PDB entry 8QPB | electron microscopy, 3.70 A resolution | chains A and z of the 17 polymer chains in the assembly

Chain A:
Name: Pre-mRNA-processing-splicing factor 8
Organism: Homo sapiens
UniProt: Q6P2Q9 (PRP8_HUMAN); numbering as in UniProt (aligned over 1-2335)
Sequence (2335 residues; each row starts with the number of its first residue):
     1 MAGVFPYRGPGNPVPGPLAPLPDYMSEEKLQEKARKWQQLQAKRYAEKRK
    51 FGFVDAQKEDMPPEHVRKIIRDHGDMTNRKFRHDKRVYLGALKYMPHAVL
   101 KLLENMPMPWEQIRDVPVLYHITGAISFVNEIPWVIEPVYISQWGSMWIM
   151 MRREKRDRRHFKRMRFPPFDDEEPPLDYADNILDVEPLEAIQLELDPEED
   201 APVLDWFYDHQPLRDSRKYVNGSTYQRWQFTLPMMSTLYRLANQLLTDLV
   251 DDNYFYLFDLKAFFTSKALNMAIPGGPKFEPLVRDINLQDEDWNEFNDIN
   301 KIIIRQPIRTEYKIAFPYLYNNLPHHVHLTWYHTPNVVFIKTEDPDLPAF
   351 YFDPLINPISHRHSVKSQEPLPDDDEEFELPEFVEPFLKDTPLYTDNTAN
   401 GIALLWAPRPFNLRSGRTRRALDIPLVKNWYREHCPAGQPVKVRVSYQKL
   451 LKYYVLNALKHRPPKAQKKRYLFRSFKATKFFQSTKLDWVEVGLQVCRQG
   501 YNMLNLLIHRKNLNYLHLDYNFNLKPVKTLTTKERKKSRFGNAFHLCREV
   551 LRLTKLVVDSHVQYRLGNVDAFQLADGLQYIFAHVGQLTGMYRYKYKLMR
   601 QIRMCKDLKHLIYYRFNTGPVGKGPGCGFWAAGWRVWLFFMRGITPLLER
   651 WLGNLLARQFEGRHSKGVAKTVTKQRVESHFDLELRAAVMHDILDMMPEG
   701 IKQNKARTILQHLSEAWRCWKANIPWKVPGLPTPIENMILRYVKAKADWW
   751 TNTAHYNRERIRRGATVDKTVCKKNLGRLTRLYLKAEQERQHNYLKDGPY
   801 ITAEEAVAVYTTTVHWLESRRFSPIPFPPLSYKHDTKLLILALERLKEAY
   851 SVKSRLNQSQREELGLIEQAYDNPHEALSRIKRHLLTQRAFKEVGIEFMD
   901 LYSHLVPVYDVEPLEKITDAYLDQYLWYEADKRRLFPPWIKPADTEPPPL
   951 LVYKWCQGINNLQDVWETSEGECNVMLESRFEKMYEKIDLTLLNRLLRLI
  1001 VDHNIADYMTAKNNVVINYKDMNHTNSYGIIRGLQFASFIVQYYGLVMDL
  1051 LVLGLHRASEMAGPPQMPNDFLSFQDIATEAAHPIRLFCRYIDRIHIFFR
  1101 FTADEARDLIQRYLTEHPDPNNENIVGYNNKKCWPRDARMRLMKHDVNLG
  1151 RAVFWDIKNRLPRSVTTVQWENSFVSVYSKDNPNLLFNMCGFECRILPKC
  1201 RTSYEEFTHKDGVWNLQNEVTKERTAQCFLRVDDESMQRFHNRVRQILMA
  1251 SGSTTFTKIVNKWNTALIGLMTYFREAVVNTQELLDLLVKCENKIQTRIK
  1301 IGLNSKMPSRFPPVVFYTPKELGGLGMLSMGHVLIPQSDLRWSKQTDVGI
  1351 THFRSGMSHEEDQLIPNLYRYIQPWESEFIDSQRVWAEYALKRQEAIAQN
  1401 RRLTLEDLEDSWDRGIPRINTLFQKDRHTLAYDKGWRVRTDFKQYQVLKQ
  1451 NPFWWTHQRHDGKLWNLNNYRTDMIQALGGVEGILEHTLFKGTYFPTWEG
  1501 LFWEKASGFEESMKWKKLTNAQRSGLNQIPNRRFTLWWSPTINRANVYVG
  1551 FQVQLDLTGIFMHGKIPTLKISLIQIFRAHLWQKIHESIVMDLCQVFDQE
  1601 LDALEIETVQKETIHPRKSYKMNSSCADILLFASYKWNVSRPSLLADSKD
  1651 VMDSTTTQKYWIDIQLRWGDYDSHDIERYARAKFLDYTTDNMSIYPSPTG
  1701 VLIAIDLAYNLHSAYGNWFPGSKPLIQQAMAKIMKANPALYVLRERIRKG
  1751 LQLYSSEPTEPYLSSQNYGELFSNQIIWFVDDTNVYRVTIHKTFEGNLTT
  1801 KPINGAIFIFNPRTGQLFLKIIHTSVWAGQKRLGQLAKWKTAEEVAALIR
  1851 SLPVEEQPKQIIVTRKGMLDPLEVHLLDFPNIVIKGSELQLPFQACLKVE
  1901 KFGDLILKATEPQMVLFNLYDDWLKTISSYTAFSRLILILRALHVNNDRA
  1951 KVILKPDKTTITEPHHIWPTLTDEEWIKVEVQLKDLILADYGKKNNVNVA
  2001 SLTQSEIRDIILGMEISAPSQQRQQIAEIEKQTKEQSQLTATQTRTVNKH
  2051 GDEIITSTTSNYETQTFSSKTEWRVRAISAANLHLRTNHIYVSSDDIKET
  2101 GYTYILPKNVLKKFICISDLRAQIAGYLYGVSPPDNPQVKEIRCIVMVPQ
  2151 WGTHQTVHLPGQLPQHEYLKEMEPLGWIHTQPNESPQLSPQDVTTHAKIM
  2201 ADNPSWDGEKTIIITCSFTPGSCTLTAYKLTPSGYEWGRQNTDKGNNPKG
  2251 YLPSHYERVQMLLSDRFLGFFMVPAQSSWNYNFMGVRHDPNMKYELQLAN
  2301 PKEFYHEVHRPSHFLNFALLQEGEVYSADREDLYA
Unresolved in the structure: 1-55, 663-674, 2028-2058, 2076-2335
Small-molecule neighbours: inositol hexakisphosphate (IHP): Arg163, Lys442, His584, Lys606, Lys609, His610, Tyr613, Tyr614, Asn617, Lys623, Gly624
Curated features (UniProtKB/Swiss-Prot):
  - region: Met1513 to Leu1526 (Important for branch point selection), Pro2301 to Ala2335 (Required for interaction with EFTUD2 and SNRNP200)
  - modified residue: Ala2 (N-acetylalanine), Ser859 (Phosphoserine), Ser1358 (Phosphoserine), Lys1425 (N6,N6-dimethyllysine), Lys1463 (N6-acetyllysine)
  - natural variant: Pro2301 (P2301T: In RP13), Phe2304 (F2304L: In RP13), His2309 (H2309P: In RP13; H2309R: In RP13), Arg2310 (R2310G: In RP13; R2310K: In RP13), Phe2314 (F2314L: In RP13), Tyr2334 (Y2334N: In RP13)
  - mutagenesis: Val1788 (V1788D: Strongly reduced interaction with RNA), Thr1789 (T1789P: Strongly reduced interaction with RNA)

Chain z:
Molecule: 5'ss oligo
Organism: Homo sapiens
Sequence (13 nucleotides; each row starts with the number of its first residue; note: 1 number in that range is skipped by the numbering (no residue carries it; nothing is unmodelled there); numbers below 1 keep their minus sign (A-5 is residue -5)):
    -5 AGUGG
     1 GUAAGAGC

How chain A and chain z interact:
Pairs across the interface (30):
  Thr532(A) - G1(z)  sugar contact
  Thr532(A) - U2(z)  sugar contact
  Lys533(A) - U2(z)  hydrogen bond to the base
  Lys533(A) - A4(z)  salt bridge to the phosphate
  Arg535(A) - G-2(z)  salt bridge to the phosphate
  Arg535(A) - G-1(z)  salt bridge to the phosphate
  Arg535(A) - G1(z)  hydrogen bond to the sugar
  Lys536(A) - G-1(z)  salt bridge to the phosphate
  Lys536(A) - U2(z)  base contact
  Arg539(A) - U-3(z)  hydrogen bond to the base
  Arg539(A) - G-2(z)  hydrogen bond to the sugar
  Tyr592(A) - A-5(z)  sugar contact
  Arg593(A) - A-5(z)  sugar contact
  Arg593(A) - G-4(z)  hydrogen bond to the sugar
  Tyr596(A) - A-5(z)  stacking on the base
  Ser1305(A) - G-1(z)  base contact
  Ser1305(A) - G1(z)  hydrogen bond to the phosphate
  Lys1306(A) - G-1(z)  salt bridge to the phosphate
  Lys1306(A) - G1(z)  base contact
  Met1307(A) - G-1(z)  hydrogen bond to the base
  Val1549(A) - G1(z)  base contact
  Gly1550(A) - G1(z)  base contact
  Phe1551(A) - G1(z)  stacking on the base
  Val1553(A) - G1(z)  base contact
  Asp1556(A) - A3(z)  base contact
  Met1562(A) - G1(z)  hydrogen bond to the base
  Gly1564(A) - G1(z)  base contact
  Lys1565(A) - G1(z)  sugar contact
  Lys1565(A) - U2(z)  phosphate contact
  Lys1570(A) - A3(z)  sugar contact
Also at the interface, not in a pair above, chain A (24 interface residues in all): Phe540, Ile1301, Gln1552, His1563

In short:
The interface between chain A and chain z involves 24 residues on one side and 9 on the other, with 8 hydrogen
bonds, 5 salt bridges and 2 aromatic stacking contacts. Polar contacts include Lys533(A)-U2(z),
Arg539(A)-U-3(z) and Met1307(A)-G-1(z). Bound to chain A: inositol hexakisphosphate.
Here chain A is Pre-mRNA-processing-splicing factor 8 and chain z is 5'ss oligo, both from Homo sapiens. Entry
8QPB (Cryo-EM Structure of Pre-B+ATP Complex (core part)) was determined by electron microscopy (same
publication as 8QOZ, 8QP8, 8QP9, 8QPA, 8QPE and 8QPK).
